PDB entry 7QO1 | electron microscopy, 4.40 A resolution (low resolution: residue-level contacts below are approximate; hydrogen-bond / salt-bridge calls are withheld) | chains A and Y of the 8 polymer chains in the assembly

Chain A:
Protein: DNA ligase 1
Source organism: Homo sapiens
Notes: EC 6.5.1.1
Reference sequence: P18858 (DNLI1_HUMAN); residues 161-919 here = UniProt positions 161-919
Chain sequence (760 residues; row label = number of the first residue in the row):
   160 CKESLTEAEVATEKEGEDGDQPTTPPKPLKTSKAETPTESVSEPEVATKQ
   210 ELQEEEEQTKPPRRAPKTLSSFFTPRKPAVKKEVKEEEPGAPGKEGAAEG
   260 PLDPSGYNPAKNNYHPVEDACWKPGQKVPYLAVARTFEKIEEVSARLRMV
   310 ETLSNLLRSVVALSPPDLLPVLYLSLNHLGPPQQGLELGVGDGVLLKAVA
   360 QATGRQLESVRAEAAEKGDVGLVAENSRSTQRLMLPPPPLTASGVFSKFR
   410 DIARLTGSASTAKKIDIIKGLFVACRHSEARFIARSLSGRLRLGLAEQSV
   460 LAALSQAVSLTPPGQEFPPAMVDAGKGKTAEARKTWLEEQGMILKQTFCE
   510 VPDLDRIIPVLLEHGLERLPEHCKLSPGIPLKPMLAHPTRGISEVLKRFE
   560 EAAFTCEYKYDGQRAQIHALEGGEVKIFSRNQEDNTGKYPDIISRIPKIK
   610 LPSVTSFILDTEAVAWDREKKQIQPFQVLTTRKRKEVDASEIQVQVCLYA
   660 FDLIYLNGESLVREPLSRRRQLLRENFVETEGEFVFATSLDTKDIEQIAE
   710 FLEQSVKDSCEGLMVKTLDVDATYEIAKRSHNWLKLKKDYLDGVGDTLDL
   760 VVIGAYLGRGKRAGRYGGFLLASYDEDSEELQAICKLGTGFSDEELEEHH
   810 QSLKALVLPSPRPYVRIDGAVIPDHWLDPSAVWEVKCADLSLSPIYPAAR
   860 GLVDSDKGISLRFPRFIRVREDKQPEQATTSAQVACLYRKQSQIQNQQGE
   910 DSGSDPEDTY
Disordered / not traced: 160-261, 902-919
Differences from the reference sequence: expression tag (160)
Residues lining bound ligands: adenosine monophosphate (AMP): Ala545, Glu566, Tyr567, Lys568, Tyr569, Gly571, Arg573, Arg589, Glu621, Phe660, Met723, Lys725, Trp742, Lys744

Chain Y:
Protein: Flap endonuclease 1
Source organism: Homo sapiens
Notes: EC 3.1.-.-
Reference sequence: P39748 (FEN1_HUMAN); residue numbers follow UniProt; this construct covers 1-380
Chain sequence (380 residues; each row starts with the number of its first residue):
     1 MGIQGLAKLIADVAPSAIRENDIKSYFGRKVAIDASMSIYQFLIAVRQGG
    51 DVLQNEEGETTSHLMGMFYRTIRMMENGIKPVYVFDGKPPQLKSGELAKR
   101 SERRAEAEKQLQQAQAAGAEQEVEKFTKRLVKVTKQHNDECKHLLSLMGI
   151 PYLDAPSEAEASCAALVKAGKVYAAATEDMACLTFGSPVLMRHLTASEAK
   201 KLPIQEFHLSRILQELGLNQEQFVDLCILLGSDYCESIRGIGPKRAVDLI
   251 QKHKSIEEIVRRLDPNKYPVPENWLHKEAHQLFLEPEVLDPESVELKWSE
   301 PNEEELIKFMCGEKQFSEERIRSGVKRLSKSRQGSTQGRLDDFFKVTGSL
   351 SSAKRKEPEPKGSTKKKAKTGAAGKFKRGK
Disordered / not traced: 1, 45-59, 98-133, 354-380
Differences from the reference sequence: engineered mutation Ala181 (Asp in P39748)
UniProt features mapped onto this chain:
  - region: Thr336 to Phe344 (Interaction with PCNA)
  - binding site (Mg(2+)): Asp34, Asp86, Glu158, Glu160, Asp179, Asp233
  - binding site (DNA): Arg47, Arg70, Glu158, Gly231, Asp233
  - modified residue: Arg19 (Symmetric dimethylarginine), Lys80 (N6-acetyllysine), Arg100 (Symmetric dimethylarginine), Arg104 (Symmetric dimethylarginine), Ser187 (Phosphoserine), Arg192 (Symmetric dimethylarginine), Ser197 (Phosphoserine), Ser255 (Phosphoserine), Ser293 (Phosphoserine), Ser335 (Phosphoserine), Thr336 (Phosphothreonine), Lys354 (N6-acetyllysine), Thr364 (Phosphothreonine), Lys375 (N6-acetyllysine), Lys377 (N6-acetyllysine), Lys380 (N6-acetyllysine)
What the authors report for this chain:
  - mutagenesis - D181A: abolished catalytic activity (citing earlier work)

How chain A and chain Y interact:
Pairs across the interface - 9 pairs, chain A then chain Y:
  Asp784(A) - Lys200(Y)
  Asp786(A) - Lys200(Y)
  Arg821(A) - Lys8(Y)
  Tyr823(A) - Ala7(Y)
  Tyr823(A) - Lys8(Y)
  Tyr823(A) - Ala11(Y)
  Arg825(A) - Pro203(Y)
  Asp827(A) - Lys201(Y)
  Ser864(A) - Ala199(Y)
Other interface residues (no listed pair), chain A (12 interface residues in all): Ser787, Glu788, Pro822, Pro856, Asp865
Other interface residues (no listed pair), chain Y (10 interface residues in all): Gln4, Glu20, Leu202

Overview:
12 residues of chain A face 10 of chain Y across their interface. Ligands of chain A: adenosine monophosphate.
UniProt lists 6 Mg2+-binding residues and 5 DNA-binding residues on chain Y. The paper reports that D181A of
chain Y abolishes catalytic activity.
Chain A is DNA ligase 1 and chain Y is Flap endonuclease 1, both from Homo sapiens; the structure, complex of
DNA ligase I and FEN1 on PCNA and DNA, was determined by electron microscopy together with 7QNZ and 8B8T from
the same study.
